PDB entry 1OSZ | X-ray diffraction, 2.10 A resolution | chains A and B of the 3 polymer chains in the assembly

# Chain A
Name: MHC class I H-2KB heavy chain
From: Mus musculus
Notes: fragment: extracellular domains
UniProtKB: P01901 (HA1B_MOUSE); residues 1-274 here correspond to UniProt positions 22-295 (UniProt number = residue number + 21)
Amino-acid sequence (274 residues; row label = number of the first residue in the row):
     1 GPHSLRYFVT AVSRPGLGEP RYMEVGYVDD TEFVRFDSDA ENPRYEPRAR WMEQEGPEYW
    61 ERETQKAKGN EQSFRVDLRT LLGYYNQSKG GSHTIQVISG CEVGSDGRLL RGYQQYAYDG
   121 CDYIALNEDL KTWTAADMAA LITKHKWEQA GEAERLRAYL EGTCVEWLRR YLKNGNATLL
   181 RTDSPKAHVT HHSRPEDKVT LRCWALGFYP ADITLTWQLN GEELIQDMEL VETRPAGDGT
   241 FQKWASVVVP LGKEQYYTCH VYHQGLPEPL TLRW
Disulfides: C101-C164, C203-C259
UniProt features mapped onto this chain:
  - glycosylation (N-linked (GlcNAc...) asparagine): N86, N176
What the authors report for this chain:
  - conformationally variable residues (side-chain flip): K66
  - contacts within the chain: E63-K66 (salt bridge)

# Chain B
Name: Beta-2 microglobulin
From: Mus musculus
UniProtKB: P01887 (B2MG_MOUSE); residues 1-99 here correspond to UniProt positions 21-119 (UniProt number = residue number + 20)
Amino-acid sequence (99 residues; numbered 1 to 99; the number before each row is that of its first residue):
     1 IQKTPQIQVY SRHPPENGKP NILNCYVTQF HPPHIEIQML KNGKKIPKVE MSDMSFSKDW
    61 SFYILAHTEF TPTETDTYAC RVKHDSMAEP KTVYWDRDM
Disulfides: C25-C80

# How chain A and chain B interact
Contacting residue pairs (55):
  F8(A) - S55(B)
  F8(A) - F56(B)  hydrophobic
  V9(A) - F56(B)
  T10(A) - F56(B)
  T10(A) - F62(B)
  V12(A) - P33(B)  hydrophobic
  V25(A) - M54(B)
  Y27(A) - D53(B)
  Y27(A) - M54(B)  hydrogen bond (side chain-backbone)
  E32(A) - S52(B)
  E32(A) - D53(B)  hydrogen bond (side chain-backbone)
  R35(A) - M51(B)
  R48(A) - M51(B)  hydrogen bond (side chain-backbone)
  R48(A) - S52(B)
  T94(A) - P33(B)
  Q96(A) - H31(B)  hydrogen bond
  Q96(A) - F56(B)
  Q96(A) - W60(B)  hydrogen bond (side chain-backbone)
  Q96(A) - F62(B)
  V97(A) - F56(B)
  I98(A) - W60(B)  hydrophobic
  Q115(A) - W60(B)
  Y116(A) - W60(B)
  A117(A) - W60(B)
  D119(A) - I1(B)
  D119(A) - H31(B)
  G120(A) - I1(B)
  G120(A) - H31(B)
  G120(A) - D59(B)
  G120(A) - W60(B)
  D122(A) - W60(B)  hydrogen bond
  T190(A) - M99(B)  hydrogen bond (side chain-backbone)
  H192(A) - D98(B)
  H192(A) - M99(B)  hydrogen bond (side chain-backbone)
  R202(A) - M99(B)  hydrogen bond (side chain-backbone)
  W204(A) - M99(B)  hydrogen bond (side chain-backbone)
  G207(A) - R12(B)
  E232(A) - Q29(B)  hydrogen bond
  E232(A) - Y63(B)  hydrogen bond
  R234(A) - Q8(B)  hydrogen bond
  R234(A) - Y10(B)
  R234(A) - Y26(B)
  P235(A) - Y10(B)  hydrogen bond (backbone-side chain)
  P235(A) - Y26(B)
  P235(A) - D53(B)
  P235(A) - L65(B)  hydrophobic
  A236(A) - R12(B)
  A236(A) - N24(B)  hydrogen bond (backbone-side chain)
  G237(A) - N24(B)  hydrogen bond (backbone-side chain)
  G237(A) - L65(B)
  G237(A) - H67(B)
  D238(A) - R12(B)  salt bridge
  T240(A) - R12(B)  hydrogen bond
  Q242(A) - Y10(B)
  Q242(A) - S11(B)  hydrogen bond (side chain-backbone)
Interface residues without a listed pair, chain A (37 interface residues in all): M23, C121, H188, L206, V231
Interface residues without a listed pair, chain B (27 interface residues in all): P14, I22, T28

# In short
37 residues of chain A face 27 of chain B across their interface, with 18 hydrogen bonds and 1 salt bridge.
Among the polar pairs are D238(A)-R12(B), Y27(A)-M54(B) and E32(A)-D53(B). From the paper: conformational
variability at K66(A); contacts within the chain involving E63(A) and K66(A).
Here chain A is MHC class I H-2KB heavy chain and chain B is Beta-2 microglobulin, both from Mus musculus.
Entry 1OSZ (MHC class I H-2KB heavy chain complexed with beta-2 microglobulin and an (L4V) mutant of the ...)
was determined by X-ray diffraction.
